7R73 - chains G and A; structure by X-ray diffraction, 1.76 A resolution.

Chain G:
Name: Glycoprotein 120
Source organism: Human immunodeficiency virus 1
Chain sequence (358 residues; row label = number of the first residue in the row; note: 90 numbers in that range are skipped by the numbering (no residue carries them; nothing is unmodelled there)):
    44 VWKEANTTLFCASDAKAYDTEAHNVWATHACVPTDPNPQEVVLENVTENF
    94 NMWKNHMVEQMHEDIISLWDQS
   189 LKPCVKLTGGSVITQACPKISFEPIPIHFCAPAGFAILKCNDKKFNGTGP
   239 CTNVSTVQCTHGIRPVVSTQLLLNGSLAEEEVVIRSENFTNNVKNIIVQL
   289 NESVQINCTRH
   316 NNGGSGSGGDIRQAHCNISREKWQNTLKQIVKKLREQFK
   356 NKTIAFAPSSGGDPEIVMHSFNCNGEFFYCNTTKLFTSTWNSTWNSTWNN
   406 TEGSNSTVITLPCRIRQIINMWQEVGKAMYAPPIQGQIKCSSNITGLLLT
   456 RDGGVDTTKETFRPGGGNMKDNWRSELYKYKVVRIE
Disordered / not traced: 44, 189-207, 316-326, 393-411, 422-442
Disulfides: Cys-54/Cys-74, Cys-218/Cys-247, Cys-228/Cys-239, Cys-296/Cys-331, Cys-378/Cys-445, Cys-385/Cys-418
Covalently attached groups: N-acetylglucosamine (NAG) linked to Asn-234, Asn-241, Asn-262, Asn-276, Asn-289, Asn-295, Asn-356, Asn-386

Chain A:
Name: Llama antibody D7
Source organism: Lama glama
Notes: fragment: VHH domain; antibody fragment or engineered binder
Chain sequence (127 residues; row label = number of the first residue in the row; a row labelled like 82A-82C holds insertion residues (82A, then the next letters in order)):
     1 AVQLQESGGGLVQAGGSLRLSCTVSARTSSSHDMGWFRQAPGKEREFVAA
    51 IS
   52A W
    53 SGGTTNYVDSVKGRFDISKDNAKNAVYLQM
82A-82C NSL
    83 KPEDTAVYYCAAKWRPLRYSDNPSNSDYNYWGQGTQVTVSS
Disordered / not traced: 1
Disulfides: Cys-22/Cys-92

Chain G / chain A interface:
Residue-residue contacts (38; chain G residue first):
  His-105(G) / Trp-96(A)
  His-105(G) / Asn-111(A)  hydrogen bond
  Glu-106(G) / Gln-3(A)
  Glu-106(G) / Ala-26(A)
  Glu-106(G) / Arg-27(A)  hydrogen bond (side chain-backbone)
  Asp-107(G) / Arg-27(A)  salt bridge
  Ile-108(G) / Trp-96(A)  hydrophobic
  Ile-109(G) / Arg-27(A)
  Ile-109(G) / Thr-28(A)
  Ile-109(G) / His-32(A)
  Ile-109(G) / Trp-96(A)  hydrophobic
  Ser-110(G) / Arg-27(A)
  Trp-112(G) / Trp-96(A)  hydrophobic
  Trp-112(G) / Pro-98(A)  hydrophobic
  Asp-113(G) / Thr-28(A)
  Asp-113(G) / Ser-29(A)
  Asp-113(G) / Ser-30(A)
  Val-255(G) / Trp-96(A)  hydrophobic
  Val-255(G) / Pro-98(A)  hydrophobic
  Val-255(G) / Leu-99(A)  hydrophobic
  Ser-256(G) / Leu-99(A)
  Asp-368(G) / Lys-95(A)  salt bridge
  Asp-368(G) / Arg-97(A)  salt bridge
  Asp-368(G) / Ser-106(A)  hydrogen bond
  Pro-369(G) / Arg-97(A)
  Pro-369(G) / Tyr-101(A)
  Glu-370(G) / Arg-97(A)  salt bridge
  Glu-370(G) / Leu-99(A)
  Glu-370(G) / Arg-100(A)
  Ser-375(G) / Leu-99(A)
  Phe-382(G) / Pro-98(A)
  Tyr-384(G) / Leu-99(A)  hydrogen bond (side chain-backbone)
  Tyr-384(G) / Arg-100(A)
  Tyr-384(G) / Tyr-101(A)  hydrophobic
  Arg-421(G) / Tyr-101(A)
  Asn-473(G) / Asn-111(A)  hydrogen bond
  Met-474(G) / Trp-96(A)  hydrophobic
  Lys-475(G) / Asn-111(A)  hydrogen bond (side chain-backbone)
Interface residues without a listed pair, chain G (24 interface residues in all): Thr-257, Phe-376, Gly-472, Trp-478
Interface residues without a listed pair, chain A (17 interface residues in all): Tyr-112

Summary:
24 residues of chain G face 17 of chain A across their interface; the contacts include 6 hydrogen bonds and 4
salt bridges. Polar pairs include Asp-107(G)/Arg-27(A), Asp-368(G)/Lys-95(A) and Asp-368(G)/Arg-97(A).
N-acetylglucosamine is covalently linked to Asn-234(G), Asn-241(G), Asn-262(G), Asn-276(G), Asn-289(G) and
Asn-295(G) and 2 more.
Here chain G is Glycoprotein 120 (Human immunodeficiency virus 1) and chain A is Llama antibody D7 (Lama
glama). Entry 7R73 (Crystal structure of llama VHH antibody D7 in complex with HIV-1 gp120 core) was
determined by X-ray diffraction (same publication as 7R74, 7RI1, 7RI2 and 7LPN).
